8V52 - chains A and B of the 6 polymer chains in the assembly; structure by X-ray diffraction, 2.50 A resolution.

Chain A (and B):
Name: Transforming growth factor beta-3
From: Homo sapiens
Notes: chain B of this document is another copy of the same molecule, construct and numbering; everything in this record applies to it too
UniProtKB: P10600 (TGFB3_HUMAN); numbering as in UniProt (aligned over 301-412)
Chain sequence (112 residues; row label = number of the first residue in the row):
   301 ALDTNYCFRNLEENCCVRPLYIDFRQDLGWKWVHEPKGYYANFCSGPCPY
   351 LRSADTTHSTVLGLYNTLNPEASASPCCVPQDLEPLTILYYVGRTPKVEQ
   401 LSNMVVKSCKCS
Curated features (UniProtKB/Swiss-Prot):
  - natural variant: Cys409 (C409Y: In LDS5)
Cystine bridges: Cys307-Cys316, Cys315-Cys378, Cys344-Cys409, Cys348-Cys411

Interface between chain A and chain B:
Residue-residue contacts (60):
  Leu320(A) with Leu362(B), hydrophobic; Tyr365(B)
  Ile322(A) with Val361(B), hydrophobic; Tyr365(B), hydrophobic
  Asp327(A) with Tyr365(B); Leu368(B); Asn369(B), hydrogen bond (backbone-side chain)
  Leu328(A) with Val361(B); Leu364(B); Tyr365(B)
  Trp330(A) with Leu364(B)
  Tyr339(A) with Val361(B)
  Ala341(A) with His358(B), hydrogen bond (backbone-side chain)
  Asn342(A) with His358(B), hydrogen bond (backbone-side chain)
  Phe343(A) with Leu362(B), hydrophobic; Ala374(B), hydrophobic
  Thr356(A) with Asn403(B)
  Thr357(A) with Ser402(B), hydrogen bond (side chain-backbone); Asn403(B), hydrogen bond (side chain-backbone); Met404(B), hydrogen bond
  His358(A) with Ala341(B), hydrogen bond (side chain-backbone); Asn342(B), hydrogen bond (side chain-backbone); Leu383(B); Asn403(B), hydrogen bond (backbone-backbone); Met404(B); Val406(B)
  Val361(A) with Ile322(B), hydrophobic; Leu328(B); Trp330(B), hydrophobic; Tyr339(B)
  Leu362(A) with Leu320(B), hydrophobic; Phe343(B), hydrophobic
  Leu364(A) with Leu328(B), hydrophobic; Trp330(B)
  Tyr365(A) with Leu320(B); Ile322(B), hydrophobic; Asp327(B); Leu328(B), hydrophobic
  Leu368(A) with Asp327(B); Leu328(B)
  Asn369(A) with Asp327(B), hydrogen bond (side chain-backbone)
  Ser373(A) with Phe343(B)
  Ala374(A) with Phe343(B), hydrophobic
  Cys377(A) with Cys377(B), disulfide; Val379(B), hydrophobic
  Val379(A) with Cys377(B), hydrophobic; Val379(B), hydrophobic; Ser412(B)
  Pro380(A) with Ser412(B)
  Leu383(A) with Thr356(B); His358(B)
  Ser402(A) with Thr357(B), hydrogen bond (backbone-side chain)
  Asn403(A) with Thr356(B); Thr357(B); His358(B), hydrogen bond (backbone-backbone)
  Met404(A) with Thr357(B); His358(B)
  Val406(A) with His358(B)
  Ser412(A) with Val379(B); Pro380(B)
Interface residues without a listed pair, chain A (30 interface residues in all): Cys378
Interface residues without a listed pair, chain B (29 interface residues in all): Cys378
Inter-chain disulfides: Cys377(A)-Cys377(B)

Summary:
30 residues of chain A and 29 residues of chain B are in contact, with 1 disulfide bond and 12 hydrogen bonds.
Among the polar pairs are Asp327(A)-Asn369(B), Ala341(A)-His358(B) and Asn342(A)-His358(B).
Both chains are Transforming growth factor beta-3 (Homo sapiens). Entry 8V52 (Crystal structure of 2A10 Fab
bound to Human TGF-beta3) was determined by X-ray diffraction.
